Entry 6IFZ (electron microscopy, 3.58 A resolution); this record covers chains H and J of the 10 polymer chains in the assembly.

[Chain H]
Molecule: Type III-A CRISPR-associated RAMP protein Csm5
From: Streptococcus thermophilus ND03
Reference sequence: A0A2U2M038 (A0A2U2M038_STRTR); numbering as in UniProt (aligned over 1-357)
Sequence (357 residues; numbered 1 to 357; the number before each row is that of its first residue):
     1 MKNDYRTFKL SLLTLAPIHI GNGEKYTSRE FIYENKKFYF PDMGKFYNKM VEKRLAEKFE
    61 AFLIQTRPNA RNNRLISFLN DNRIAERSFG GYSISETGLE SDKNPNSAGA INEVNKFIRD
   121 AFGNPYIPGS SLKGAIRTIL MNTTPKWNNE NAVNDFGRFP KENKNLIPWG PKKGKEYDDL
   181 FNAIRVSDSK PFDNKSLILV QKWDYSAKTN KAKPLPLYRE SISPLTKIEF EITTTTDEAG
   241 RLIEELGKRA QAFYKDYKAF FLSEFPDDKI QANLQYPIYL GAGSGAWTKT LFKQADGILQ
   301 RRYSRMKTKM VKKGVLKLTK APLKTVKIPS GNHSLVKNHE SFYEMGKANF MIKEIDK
Unresolved in the structure: 1-2, 326-333, 356-357
Covalently attached groups: covalent link Phe-260/Lys-313

[Chain J]
Molecule: CTR2
Sequence (50 nucleotides; each row starts with the number of its first residue):
     1 GGUAGGAAUG GGUAAUUAUA GCGAGCUAGA AAGCCAAAGG AAGUUUUGUC
Unresolved in the structure: 1-6, 35-50

[Chain H / chain J interface]
Residue-residue contacts (16; chain H residue first):
  Ser-28(H) / G11(J)  sugar contact
  Ser-28(H) / G12(J)  hydrogen bond to the phosphate
  Asn-69(H) / G10(J)  hydrogen bond to the phosphate
  Ala-70(H) / G10(J)  hydrogen bond to the phosphate
  Ala-70(H) / G11(J)  phosphate contact
  Asn-73(H) / G11(J)  hydrogen bond to the phosphate
  Arg-74(H) / G11(J)  salt bridge to the phosphate
  Asn-112(H) / G12(J)  phosphate contact
  Glu-113(H) / G12(J)  sugar contact
  Trp-169(H) / A20(J)  base contact
  Lys-211(H) / A7(J)  salt bridge to the phosphate
  Pro-216(H) / G11(J)  base contact
  Pro-216(H) / G12(J)  base contact
  Leu-217(H) / G12(J)  base contact
  Arg-305(H) / A14(J)  sugar contact
  Lys-307(H) / U13(J)  base contact
Interface residues without a listed pair, chain H (17 interface residues in all): Pro-68, Arg-71, Lys-103, Leu-215
Interface residues without a listed pair, chain J (9 interface residues in all): U9, A15

[Overview]
The interface between chain H and chain J involves 17 residues on one side and 9 on the other; the contacts
include 4 hydrogen bonds and 2 salt bridges. Among the polar pairs are Ser-28(H)/G12(J), Asn-69(H)/G10(J) and
Ala-70(H)/G10(J).
Chain H is Type III-A CRISPR-associated RAMP protein Csm5 (Streptococcus thermophilus ND03) and chain J is
CTR2; the structure, Type III-A Csm complex, Cryo-EM structure of Csm-CTR2-ssDNA complex, was determined by
electron microscopy (same publication as 6IFK, 6IFL, 6IFN, 6IFR, 6IFU, 6IFY and 6IG0).
